7T4G - chains B and D of the 12 polymer chains in the assembly; structure by electron microscopy, 3.70 A resolution.

[Chain B (and D)]
Name: Envelope glycoprotein gp41
From: Simian immunodeficiency virus
Notes: chain D of this document is another copy of the same molecule, construct and numbering; everything in this record applies to it too
UniProtKB: L7XFX7 (L7XFX7_SIV); residues 528-675 here correspond to UniProt positions 515-662 (UniProt number = residue number - 13)
Chain sequence (159 residues; each row starts with the number of its first residue):
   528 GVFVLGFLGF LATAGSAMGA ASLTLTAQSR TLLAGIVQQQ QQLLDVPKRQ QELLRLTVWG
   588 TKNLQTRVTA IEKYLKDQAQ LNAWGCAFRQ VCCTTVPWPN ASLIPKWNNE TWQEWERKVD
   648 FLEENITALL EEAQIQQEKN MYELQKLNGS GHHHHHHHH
Disordered / not traced: 528-532, 675-686
Differences from the reference sequence: conflict Pro-574 (Val561 in L7XFX7), Cys-620 (His607 in L7XFX7); expression tag (676-686)
Covalently attached groups: N-acetylglucosamine (NAG) linked to Asn-627, Asn-636, Asn-652

[How chain B and chain D interact]
Pairs across the interface - 39 pairs, chain B then chain D:
  Arg-582(B) with Arg-582(D)
  Leu-583(B) with Leu-583(D)
  Val-585(B) with Gln-578(D)
  Thr-588(B) with Leu-581(D); Arg-582(D)
  Leu-591(B) with Arg-582(D); Leu-591(D), hydrophobic
  Gln-592(B) with Leu-570(D); Arg-582(D), hydrogen bond
  Glu-599(B) with Ile-563(D); Gln-567(D), hydrogen bond; Arg-594(D)
  Leu-602(B) with Ile-598(D), hydrophobic
  Lys-603(B) with Leu-560(D); Ile-563(D); Gln-567(D), hydrogen bond
  Ala-606(B) with Ser-556(D); Leu-560(D), hydrophobic
  Gln-607(B) with Leu-560(D)
  Asn-609(B) with Thr-553(D); Ser-556(D); Tyr-601(D); Phe-615(D)
  Ala-614(B) with Phe-615(D), hydrophobic
  Glu-658(B) with Arg-557(D)
  Ile-662(B) with Arg-557(D)
  Glu-665(B) with Thr-551(D); Leu-552(D), hydrogen bond (side chain-backbone); Thr-553(D), hydrogen bond
  Met-668(B) with Gln-617(D)
  Tyr-669(B) with Met-545(D), hydrogen bond (side chain-backbone); Gly-546(D); Ala-547(D), hydrogen bond (side chain-backbone); Ala-548(D); Ser-549(D); Leu-550(D), hydrophobic
  Gln-672(B) with Gln-617(D), hydrogen bond; Val-618(D)
  Lys-673(B) with Ala-547(D), hydrogen bond (side chain-backbone)
Other interface residues (no listed pair), chain B (26 interface residues in all): Val-595, Thr-596, Ile-598, Lys-600, Ala-610, Gln-661
Other interface residues (no listed pair), chain D (29 interface residues in all): Leu-559, Val-564, Leu-602

[Summary]
26 residues of chain B and 29 residues of chain D are in contact; the contacts include 9 hydrogen bonds. Polar
pairs include Gln-592(B)/Arg-582(D), Glu-599(B)/Gln-567(D) and Lys-603(B)/Gln-567(D). N-acetylglucosamine is
covalently linked to Asn-627(B), Asn-636(B) and Asn-652(B).
Both chains are Envelope glycoprotein gp41 (Simian immunodeficiency virus). Entry 7T4G (The Envelope
Glycoprotein SIVmac239.K180S SOSIP trimer in complex with 3 copies of the neutralizing antibody K11) was
determined by electron microscopy together with 7T2P from the same study.
